Entry 8SUW (electron microscopy, 3.15 A resolution); this record covers chains C and D of the 16 polymer chains in the assembly.

# Chain C (and D)
Molecule: SIR2-like domain-containing protein
From: Escherichia coli
Notes: chain D of this document is another copy of the same molecule, construct and numbering; everything in this record applies to it too
UniProt: A0A7B5N0T7 (A0A7B5N0T7_ECOLX); numbering as in UniProt (aligned over 1-415)
Sequence (415 residues; each row starts with the number of its first residue):
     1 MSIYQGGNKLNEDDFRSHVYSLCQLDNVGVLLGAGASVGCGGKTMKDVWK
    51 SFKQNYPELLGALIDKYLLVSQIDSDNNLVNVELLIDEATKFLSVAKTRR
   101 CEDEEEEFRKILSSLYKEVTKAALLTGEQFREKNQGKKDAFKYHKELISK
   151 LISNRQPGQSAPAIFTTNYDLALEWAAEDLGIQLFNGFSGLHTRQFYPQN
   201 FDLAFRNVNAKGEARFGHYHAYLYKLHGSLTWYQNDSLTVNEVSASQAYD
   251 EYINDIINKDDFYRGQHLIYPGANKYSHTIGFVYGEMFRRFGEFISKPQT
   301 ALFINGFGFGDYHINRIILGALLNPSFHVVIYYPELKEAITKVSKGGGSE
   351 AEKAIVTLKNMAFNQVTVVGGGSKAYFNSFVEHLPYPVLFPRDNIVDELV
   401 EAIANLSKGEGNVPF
Disordered / not traced: 1, 210-217, 408-415 (chain D: 1, 211-216, 392, 409-415)
Residues lining bound ligands: Adenosine-5-Diphosphoribose (AR6; [(2R,3S,4R,5R)-5-(6-aminopurin-9-yl)-3,4-dihydroxy-oxolan-2-yl]methyl [hydroxy-[[(2R,3S,4R,5S)-3,4,5-trihydroxyoxolan-2-yl]methoxy]phosphoryl] hydrogen phosphate): Gly33, Ala34, Gly35, Val38, Thr44, Met45, Asn81, Glu83, Thr167, His227, Asn305, Gly306, Phe307, Gly308, Gly310, Asp311, Tyr333, Pro334, Glu335, Ala375, Tyr376, Phe377
From the paper describing this entry:
  - catalytic residues: His227, Asp311, His313
  - mutagenesis - H227A, D311A, H313A: abolished catalytic activity on NAD+
  - mutagenesis - H227A, D311A, H313A: decreased catalytic activity on single-stranded DNA
  - mutagenesis - H227A: decreased growth

# Chain C / chain D interface
Contacting residue pairs - 25 pairs, chain C then chain D:
  Tyr67(C) - Arg99(D)
  Leu68(C) - Thr98(D)
  Leu68(C) - Arg100(D)
  Lys91(C) - Lys91(D)
  Lys91(C) - Val95(D)
  Ser94(C) - Lys91(D)  hydrogen bond
  Val95(C) - Lys91(D)
  Val95(C) - Val95(D)  hydrophobic
  Thr98(C) - Phe92(D)
  Arg99(C) - Tyr67(D)
  Arg99(C) - Glu104(D)  salt bridge
  Arg100(C) - Leu68(D)
  Glu104(C) - Arg99(D)  salt bridge
  Phe196(C) - Arg316(D)  hydrogen bond (backbone-side chain)
  Lys275(C) - Asn274(D)
  Tyr276(C) - Lys91(D)
  Tyr276(C) - Asn274(D)
  His278(C) - Ala273(D)
  Gly281(C) - Tyr276(D)
  Phe282(C) - His313(D)
  Gly285(C) - Tyr276(D)
  Glu286(C) - Tyr276(D)  hydrogen bond
  Arg289(C) - Arg289(D)
  Glu293(C) - Arg289(D)  salt bridge
  His313(C) - Thr279(D)
Also at the interface, not in a pair above, chain C (27 interface residues in all): Phe92, Tyr197, Gln199, Leu238, Ser277, Thr279, Arg316
Also at the interface, not in a pair above, chain D (22 interface residues in all): Ser94, Leu238, Ile280, Tyr312, Ile317, Gly320

# Summary
27 residues of chain C and 22 residues of chain D are in contact, with 3 hydrogen bonds and 3 salt bridges.
Among the polar pairs are Arg99(C)-Glu104(D), Glu293(C)-Arg289(D) and Ser94(C)-Lys91(D). Bound to chain C:
Adenosine-5-Diphosphoribose. The paper reports catalytic residues His227(C), Asp311(C) and His313(C); H227A,
D311A and H313A of chain C abolish catalytic activity on NAD+.
Both chains are SIR2-like domain-containing protein (Escherichia coli). Entry 8SUW (E. coli SIR2-HerA complex
(dodecamer SIR2 bound 4 protomers of HerA)) was determined by electron microscopy together with 8SU9, 8SUB,
8SXX, 8UAE and 8UAF from the same study.
